PDB entry 2B8K | X-ray diffraction, 4.15 A resolution (low resolution: residue-level contacts below are approximate; hydrogen-bond / salt-bridge calls are withheld) | chains A and K of the 12 polymer chains in the assembly

# Chain A
Name: DNA-directed RNA polymerase II largest subunit
Source organism: Saccharomyces cerevisiae
Notes: EC 2.7.7.6
UniProtKB: P04050 (RPB1_YEAST); residue numbers follow UniProt; this construct covers 1-1733
Chain sequence (1733 residues; each row starts with the number of its first residue):
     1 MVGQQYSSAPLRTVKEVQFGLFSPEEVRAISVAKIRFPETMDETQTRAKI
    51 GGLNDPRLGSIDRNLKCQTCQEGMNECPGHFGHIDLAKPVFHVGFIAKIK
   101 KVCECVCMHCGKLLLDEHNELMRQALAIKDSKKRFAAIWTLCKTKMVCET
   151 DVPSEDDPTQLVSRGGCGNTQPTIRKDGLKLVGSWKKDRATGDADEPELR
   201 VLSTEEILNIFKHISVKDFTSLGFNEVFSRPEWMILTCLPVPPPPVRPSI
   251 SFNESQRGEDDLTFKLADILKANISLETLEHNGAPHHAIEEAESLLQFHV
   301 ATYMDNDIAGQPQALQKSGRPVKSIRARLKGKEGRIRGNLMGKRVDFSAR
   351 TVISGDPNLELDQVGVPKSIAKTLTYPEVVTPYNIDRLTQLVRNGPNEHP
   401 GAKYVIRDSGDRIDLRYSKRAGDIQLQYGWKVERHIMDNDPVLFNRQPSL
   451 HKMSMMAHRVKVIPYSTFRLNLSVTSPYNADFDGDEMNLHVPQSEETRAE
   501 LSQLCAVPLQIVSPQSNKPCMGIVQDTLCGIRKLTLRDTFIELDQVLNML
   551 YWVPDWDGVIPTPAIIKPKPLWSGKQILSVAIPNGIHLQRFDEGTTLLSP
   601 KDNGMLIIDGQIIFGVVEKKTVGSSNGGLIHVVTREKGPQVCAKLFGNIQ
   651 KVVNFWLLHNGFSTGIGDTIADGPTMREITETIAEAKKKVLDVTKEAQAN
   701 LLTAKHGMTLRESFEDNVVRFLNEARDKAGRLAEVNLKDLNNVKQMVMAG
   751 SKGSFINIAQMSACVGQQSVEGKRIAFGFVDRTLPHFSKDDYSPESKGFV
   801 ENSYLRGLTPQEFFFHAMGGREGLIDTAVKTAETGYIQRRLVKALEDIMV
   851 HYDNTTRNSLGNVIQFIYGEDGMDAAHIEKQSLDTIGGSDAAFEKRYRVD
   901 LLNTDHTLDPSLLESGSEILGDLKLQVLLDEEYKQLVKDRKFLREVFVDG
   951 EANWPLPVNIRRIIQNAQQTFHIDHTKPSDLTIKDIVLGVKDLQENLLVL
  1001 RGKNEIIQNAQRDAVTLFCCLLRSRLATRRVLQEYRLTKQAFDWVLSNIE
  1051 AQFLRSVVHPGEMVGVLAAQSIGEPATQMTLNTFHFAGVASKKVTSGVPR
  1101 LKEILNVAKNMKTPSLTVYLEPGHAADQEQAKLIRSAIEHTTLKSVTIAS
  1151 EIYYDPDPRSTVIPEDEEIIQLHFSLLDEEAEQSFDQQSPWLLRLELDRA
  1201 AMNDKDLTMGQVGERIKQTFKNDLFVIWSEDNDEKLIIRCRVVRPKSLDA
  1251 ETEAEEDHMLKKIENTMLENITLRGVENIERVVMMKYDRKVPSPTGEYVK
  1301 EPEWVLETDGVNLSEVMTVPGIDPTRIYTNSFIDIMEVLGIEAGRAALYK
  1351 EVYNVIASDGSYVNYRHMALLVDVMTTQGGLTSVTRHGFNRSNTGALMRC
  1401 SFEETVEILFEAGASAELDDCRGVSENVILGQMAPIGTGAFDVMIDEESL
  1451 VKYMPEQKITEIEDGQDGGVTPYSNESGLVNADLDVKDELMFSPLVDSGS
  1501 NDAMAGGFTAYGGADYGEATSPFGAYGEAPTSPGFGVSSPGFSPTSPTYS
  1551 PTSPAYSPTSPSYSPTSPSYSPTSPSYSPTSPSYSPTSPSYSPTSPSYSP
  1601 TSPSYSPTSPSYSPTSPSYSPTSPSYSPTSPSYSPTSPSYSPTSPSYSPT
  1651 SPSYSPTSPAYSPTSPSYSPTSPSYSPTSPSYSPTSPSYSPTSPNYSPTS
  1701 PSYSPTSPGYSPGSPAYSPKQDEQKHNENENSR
Not modelled in the structure: 1, 187-194, 1082-1091, 1177-1186, 1244-1253, 1456-1733
Swiss-Prot annotation at these positions:
  - region: Pro248 to Asp260 (Lid loop), Asn306 to Lys323 (Rudder loop), Pro810 to Glu822 (Bridging helix)
  - binding site (Zn(2+)): Cys67, Cys70, Cys77, His80, Cys107, Cys110, Cys148, Cys167
  - binding site (Mg(2+)): Asp481, Asp483, Asp485
  - modified residue: Thr1471 (Phosphothreonine)
  - cross-link (Glycyl lysine isopeptide (Lys-Gly)): Lys695 (interchain with G-Cter in ubiquitin), Lys1246 (interchain with G-Cter in ubiquitin), Lys1350 (interchain with G-Cter in ubiquitin)
  - natural variant: Ser1653 to Pro1659 (deletion: In strain: A364A)
  - mutagenesis: Lys1246 (K1246R: Impairs ubiquitination during transcription stress)
Disulfides: Cys67-Cys77

# Chain K
Name: DNA-directed RNA polymerase II 13.6 kDa polypeptide
Source organism: Saccharomyces cerevisiae
Notes: EC 2.7.7.6
UniProtKB: P38902 (RPB11_YEAST); residue numbers follow UniProt; this construct covers 1-120
Chain sequence (120 residues; row label = number of the first residue in the row):
     1 MNAPDRFELFLLGEGESKLKIDPDTKAPNAVVITFEKEDHTLGNLIRAEL
    51 LNDRKVLFAAYKVEHPFFARFKLRIQTTEGYDPKDALKNACNSIINKLGA
   101 LKTNFETEWNLQTLAADDAF
Not modelled in the structure: 116-120
Swiss-Prot annotation at these positions:
  - mutagenesis: Glu108 (E108G/V: Transcript termination readthrough; E108K: Transcript termination readthrough. Lethal), Leu111 (L111P: Transcript termination readthrough), Leu114 (L114P: Transcript termination readthrough)

# Chain A / chain K interface
Contacting residue pairs (33; chain A residue first):
  Asp356(A) - His65(K)
  Asn358(A) - Glu64(K)
  Asn358(A) - His65(K)
  Asn358(A) - Pro66(K)
  Pro367(A) - Asn2(K)
  Ser369(A) - Asn2(K)
  Pro464(A) - Asn2(K)
  Pro464(A) - Phe67(K)
  Tyr465(A) - Asn2(K)
  Tyr465(A) - Pro4(K)
  Tyr465(A) - Phe67(K)
  Ser466(A) - Asn2(K)
  Arg469(A) - Phe67(K)
  Asp544(A) - Arg47(K)
  Leu547(A) - Phe58(K)
  Leu547(A) - Ala59(K)
  Leu547(A) - Ala60(K)
  Asn548(A) - Arg47(K)
  Asn548(A) - Ala60(K)
  Asn548(A) - Tyr61(K)
  Tyr551(A) - Val32(K)
  Tyr551(A) - Ala60(K)
  Tyr551(A) - Lys62(K)
  Tyr551(A) - Lys72(K)
  Tyr551(A) - Arg74(K)
  Trp552(A) - Lys62(K)
  Trp552(A) - Val63(K)
  Trp556(A) - Lys26(K)
  Trp556(A) - Phe58(K)
  Trp556(A) - Arg74(K)
  Asp557(A) - Lys26(K)
  Gly558(A) - Arg74(K)
  Ile560(A) - Leu57(K)
Interface residues without a listed pair, chain A (20 interface residues in all): Lys368, Pro554, Asp555
Interface residues without a listed pair, chain K (24 interface residues in all): Met1, Ala3, Ala27, Leu51, Phe68, Gln76

# Overview
The interface between chain A and chain K involves 20 residues on one side and 24 on the other. Curated
annotation (UniProt) lists 8 Zn2+-binding residues, 3 Mg2+-binding residues and one mutagenesis site on chain
A; 3 mutagenesis sites on chain K.
Chain A is DNA-directed RNA polymerase II largest subunit and chain K is DNA-directed RNA polymerase II 13.6
kDa polypeptide, both from Saccharomyces cerevisiae; the structure, 12-subunit RNA Polymerase II, was
determined by X-ray diffraction.
